PDB entry 8YDU | X-ray diffraction, 1.70 A resolution | chains A and B

Chain A:
Protein: SARS-CoV-2 inhibiting peptide CeSPIACE
Amino-acid sequence (39 residues; numbered 1 to 39; the number before each row is that of its first residue):
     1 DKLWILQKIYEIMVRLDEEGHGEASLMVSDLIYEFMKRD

Chain B:
Protein: Spike protein S1
Source organism: Severe acute respiratory syndrome coronavirus 2
Reference sequence: P0DTC2 (SPIKE_SARS2); residue numbers follow UniProt; this construct covers 333-526
Amino-acid sequence (230 residues; each row starts with the number of its first residue):
   333 TNLCPFDEVFNATRFASVYAWNRKRISNCVADYSVLYNFAPFSAFKCYGV
   383 SPTKLNDLCFTNVYADSFVIRGNEVSQIAPGQTGNIADYNYKLPDDFTGC
   433 VIAWNSNKLDSKVGGNYNYLYRLFRKSNLKPFERDISTEIYQAGNKPCNG
   483 VAGFNCYFPLRSYGFRPTYGVGHQPYRVVVLSFELLHAPATVCGSNSENL
   533 YFQGSHHHHHHHHHHGLNDIFEAQKIEWHE
Unresolved in the structure: 333, 371, 531-562
Disulfide bonds: Cys-336/Cys-361, Cys-379/Cys-432, Cys-391/Cys-525, Cys-480/Cys-488
Sequence notes: variant Asp-339 (Gly in P0DTC2), Phe-371 (Ser in P0DTC2), Pro-373 (Ser in P0DTC2), Ala-376 (Thr in P0DTC2), Asn-405 (Asp in P0DTC2), Ser-408 (Arg in P0DTC2), Asn-417 (Lys in P0DTC2), Lys-440 (Asn in P0DTC2), Asn-477 (Ser in P0DTC2), Lys-478 (Thr in P0DTC2), Ala-484 (Glu in P0DTC2), Arg-493 (Gln in P0DTC2), Arg-498 (Gln in P0DTC2), Tyr-501 (Asn in P0DTC2), His-505 (Tyr in P0DTC2); expression tag (527-562)
Swiss-Prot annotation at these positions:
  - region: Asn-448 to Phe-456 (Immunodominant HLA epitope recognized by the CD8+)
  - glycosylation: Asn-343 (N-linked (GlcNAc...) (complex) asparagine)
Reported in the primary citation:
  - mutagenesis - Y489F, G502A: abolished binding to ACE2
  - mutagenesis - N460K, F486I, F486P, F486S, F486V, R493Q: unchanged binding to SARS-CoV-2 inhibiting peptide CeSPIACE (chain A)
  - mutagenesis - D420F, D420K: decreased binding to SARS-CoV-2 inhibiting peptide CeSPIACE (chain A)

Chain A / chain B interface:
Contacting residue pairs (34):
  Leu-3(A) / Ala-475(B)
  Leu-3(A) / Gly-476(B)
  Leu-3(A) / Asn-487(B)  hydrogen bond (backbone-side chain)
  Leu-6(A) / Tyr-489(B)
  Gln-7(A) / Gly-485(B)
  Gln-7(A) / Phe-486(B)
  Gln-7(A) / Asn-487(B)  hydrogen bond (side chain-backbone)
  Gln-7(A) / Tyr-489(B)  hydrogen bond
  Tyr-10(A) / Phe-456(B)  hydrophobic
  Tyr-10(A) / Tyr-489(B)  hydrophobic
  Met-13(A) / Arg-493(B)
  Val-14(A) / Arg-493(B)
  Asp-17(A) / Tyr-449(B)  hydrogen bond
  Gly-22(A) / Tyr-501(B)
  Glu-23(A) / Tyr-501(B)  hydrogen bond (backbone-side chain)
  Glu-23(A) / Gly-502(B)  hydrogen bond (side chain-backbone)
  Glu-23(A) / His-505(B)  salt bridge
  Leu-26(A) / Arg-403(B)  hydrogen bond (backbone-side chain)
  Leu-26(A) / Tyr-495(B)
  Leu-26(A) / Tyr-501(B)  hydrophobic
  Met-27(A) / His-505(B)
  Ser-29(A) / Tyr-453(B)  hydrogen bond
  Ser-29(A) / Leu-455(B)
  Asp-30(A) / Arg-403(B)  salt bridge
  Ile-32(A) / Phe-456(B)  hydrophobic
  Tyr-33(A) / Gly-416(B)  hydrogen bond (side chain-backbone)
  Tyr-33(A) / Asn-417(B)
  Tyr-33(A) / Asp-420(B)  hydrogen bond
  Tyr-33(A) / Tyr-421(B)  hydrophobic
  Met-36(A) / Phe-456(B)  hydrophobic
  Met-36(A) / Tyr-473(B)  hydrophobic
  Lys-37(A) / Asp-420(B)  salt bridge
  Lys-37(A) / Tyr-421(B)  hydrogen bond
  Lys-37(A) / Asn-460(B)  hydrogen bond
Other interface residues (no listed pair), chain A (19 interface residues in all): Gly-20, Ser-25
Other interface residues (no listed pair), chain B (27 interface residues in all): Asn-405, Thr-415, Asn-477, Arg-498, Thr-500
From the paper, about this interface:
  - pairs named by the authors: Met-13(A)/Arg-493(B), Val-14(A)/Arg-493(B), Gly-20(A)/Arg-498(B), Gly-22(A)/Tyr-501(B), Leu-26(A)/Tyr-501(B), Met-27(A)/His-505(B)
  - interface residues, chain B: Asp-420(B), Asn-460(B), Tyr-501(B), Gly-502(B)

In short:
Chain A and chain B form an interface of 19 and 27 residues respectively, with 12 hydrogen bonds and 3 salt
bridges. Polar pairs include Glu-23(A)/His-505(B), Asp-30(A)/Arg-403(B) and Lys-37(A)/Asp-420(B). The authors
report contacts between Met-13(A) and Arg-493(B), Val-14(A) and Arg-493(B) and Gly-20(A) and Arg-498(B) among
others. From the paper: Y489F and G502A of chain B abolish binding to ACE2; interface residues Asp-420(B),
Asn-460(B) and Tyr-501(B) among others; 10 substitutions were tested in all.
Here chain A is SARS-CoV-2 inhibiting peptide CeSPIACE and chain B is Spike protein S1 (Severe acute
respiratory syndrome coronavirus 2). Entry 8YDU (Crystal structure of the receptor binding domain of
SARS-CoV-2 Omicron BA.2 variant spike protein in complex ...) was determined by X-ray diffraction (same
publication as 8YDP, 8YDQ, 8YDR, 8YDS, 8YDT, 8YDV and 4 further entries).
